7L06 - chains K and M of the 11 polymer chains in the assembly; structure by electron microscopy, 3.30 A resolution.

Chain K:
Molecule: 2G12 light chain
Source organism: Homo sapiens
Sequence (213 residues; each row starts with the number of its first residue):
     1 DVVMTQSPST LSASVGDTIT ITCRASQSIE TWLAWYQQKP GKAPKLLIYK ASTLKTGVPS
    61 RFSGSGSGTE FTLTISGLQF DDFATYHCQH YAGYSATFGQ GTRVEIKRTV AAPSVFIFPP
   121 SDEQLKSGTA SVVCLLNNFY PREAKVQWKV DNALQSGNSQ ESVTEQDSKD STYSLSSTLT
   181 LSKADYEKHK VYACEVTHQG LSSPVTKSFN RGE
Disulfide bonds: Cys-23/Cys-88, Cys-134/Cys-194

Chain M:
Molecule: 2G12 heavy chain
Source organism: Homo sapiens
Sequence (226 residues; each row starts with the number of its first residue; note: 12 numbers in that range are skipped by the numbering (no residue carries them; nothing is unmodelled there); a row labelled like 82A-82C holds insertion residues (82A, then the next letters in order); X marks 8 residues of unknown identity (built as UNK)):
     1 EVQLVESGGG LVKAGGSLIL SCGVSNFRIS AHTMNWVRRV PGGGLEWVAS IS
   52A T
    53 SSTYRDYADA VKGRFTVSRD DLEDFVYLQM
82A-82C HKM
    83 RVEDTAIYYC ARKGSDRL
100A-100F SDNDPF
   101 DAWGPGTVVT VSPASTKGPS VFPLAPSXXX XXXXXGTAAL GCLVKDYFPE PVTV
   156 SW
   162 NSGALTSG
   171 VHTFPAVLQS
   182 SGLYSLSSVV TVPSSSLGT
   203 Q
   205 TYICNVNHKP SNTKVDKK
   225 VEPK
Not modelled in the structure: 128-135
Disulfide bonds: Cys-22/Cys-92, Cys-142/Cys-208

Chain K / chain M interface:
Contacting residue pairs - 28 pairs, chain K then chain M:
  Tyr-36(K) with Pro-100E(M); Phe-100F(M), hydrogen bond (side chain-backbone)
  Gln-38(K) with Arg-39(M), hydrogen bond; Leu-45(M); Tyr-91(M)
  Lys-39(K) with Arg-39(M)
  Pro-40(K) with Arg-39(M)
  Gly-41(K) with Arg-39(M)
  Lys-42(K) with Tyr-91(M), hydrogen bond (backbone-side chain)
  Ala-43(K) with Tyr-91(M), hydrophobic; Trp-103(M), hydrophobic; Gly-104(M)
  Pro-44(K) with Leu-45(M), hydrophobic; Trp-103(M)
  Leu-46(K) with Pro-100E(M), hydrophobic
  Thr-85(K) with Arg-39(M), hydrogen bond
  His-87(K) with Leu-45(M)
  Tyr-91(K) with Asn-100C(M), hydrogen bond (backbone-side chain)
  Ala-92(K) with Lys-95(M), hydrogen bond (backbone-side chain); Asn-100C(M)
  Gly-93(K) with Lys-95(M); Asn-100C(M), hydrogen bond (backbone-side chain)
  Tyr-94(K) with Trp-47(M); Ser-50(M); Tyr-56(M), hydrophobic; Asp-58(M)
  Ala-96(K) with Trp-47(M)
  Phe-98(K) with Leu-45(M)
Interface residues without a listed pair, chain K (22 interface residues in all): Trp-32, Ala-34, Tyr-49, Gln-89, Ser-95
Interface residues without a listed pair, chain M (18 interface residues in all): Gly-43, Ser-52, Ile-89, Asp-100B, Asp-100D

Summary:
The interface between chain K and chain M involves 22 residues on one side and 18 on the other; the contacts
include 7 hydrogen bonds. Among the polar pairs are Tyr-36(K)/Phe-100F(M), Gln-38(K)/Arg-39(M) and
Lys-42(K)/Tyr-91(M).
Chain K is 2G12 light chain and chain M is 2G12 heavy chain, both from Homo sapiens; the structure, Cryo-EM
structure of SARS-CoV-2 2P S ectodomain bound to two copies of domain-swapped antibody 2G12, was determined by
electron microscopy together with 6VTU, 6XRJ, 7L02, 7L09, 7L6M, 7L6O, 7LU9 and 7LUA from the same study.
